8D6L - chain A; structure by X-ray diffraction, 1.69 A resolution.

[Chain A]
Protein: Retinol-binding protein 2
From: Homo sapiens
UniProtKB: P50120 (RET2_HUMAN); residues 1-133 here correspond to UniProt positions 2-134 (UniProt number = residue number + 1)
Amino-acid sequence (133 residues; row label = number of the first residue in the row):
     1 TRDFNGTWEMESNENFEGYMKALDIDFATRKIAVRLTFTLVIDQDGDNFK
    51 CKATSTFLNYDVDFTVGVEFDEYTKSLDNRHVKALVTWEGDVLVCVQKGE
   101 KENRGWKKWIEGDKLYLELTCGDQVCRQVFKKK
Sequence notes: engineered mutation Phe-4 (Gln5 in P50120), Phe-38 (Gln39 in P50120), Leu-40 (Lys41 in P50120), Cys-51 (Thr52 in P50120), Ala-53 (Thr54 in P50120), Leu-58 (Arg59 in P50120), Lys-108 (Gln109 in P50120)
Covalent attachments: compound RH6 linked to Lys-108

[Summary]
Chain A is Retinol-binding protein 2 (Homo sapiens); the structure, Q108K:K40L:T51C:T53A:R58L:Q38F:Q4F mutant
of hCRBPII bound to synthetic fluorophore CM1V, was determined by X-ray diffraction, deposited together with
8D6H, 8D6N, 8DB2 and 8DN1.
